PDB entry 4WNA | X-ray diffraction, 2.00 A resolution | chains A and D of the 4 polymer chains in the assembly

# Chain A
Molecule: Nitrogenase molybdenum-iron protein alpha chain
Source organism: Azotobacter vinelandii
Notes: EC 1.18.6.1
Reference sequence: P07328 (NIFD_AZOVI); residues 1-492 here = UniProt positions 1-492
Sequence (492 residues; each row starts with the number of its first residue):
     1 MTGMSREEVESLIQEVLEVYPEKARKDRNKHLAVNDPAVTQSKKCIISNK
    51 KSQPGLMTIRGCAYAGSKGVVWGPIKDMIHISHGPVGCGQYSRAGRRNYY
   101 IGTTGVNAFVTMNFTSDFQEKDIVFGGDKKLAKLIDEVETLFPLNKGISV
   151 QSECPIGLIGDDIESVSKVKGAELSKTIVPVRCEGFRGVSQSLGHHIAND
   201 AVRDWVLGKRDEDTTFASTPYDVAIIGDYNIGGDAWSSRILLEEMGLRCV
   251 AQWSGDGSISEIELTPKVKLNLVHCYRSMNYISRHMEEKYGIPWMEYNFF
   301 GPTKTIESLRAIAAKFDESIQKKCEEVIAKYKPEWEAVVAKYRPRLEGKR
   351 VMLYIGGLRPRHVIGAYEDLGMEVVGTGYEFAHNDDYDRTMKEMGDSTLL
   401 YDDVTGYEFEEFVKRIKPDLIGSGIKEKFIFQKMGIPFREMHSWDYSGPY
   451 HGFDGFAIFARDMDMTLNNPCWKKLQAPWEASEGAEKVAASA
Disordered / not traced: 1-3, 481-492
Ion coordination: fe(8)-S(7) cluster Fe: Cys62, Cys88, Cys154 (shared with 4 residues of chain B); Fe ion near Cys275 (its only coordinating residue here)
Small-molecule neighbours:
  - fe(8)-S(7) cluster (CLF): Cys62, Tyr64, Pro85, Val86, Gly87, Cys88, Tyr91, Glu153, Cys154, Gly185
  - 3-hydroxy-3-carboxy-adipic acid (HCA): Ala65, Gly95, Arg96, Gln191, Gly424, Ile425, Lys426, Glu440, His442
  - ICS (iron-sulfur-molybdenum cluster with interstitial carbon): Val70, Arg96, His195, Tyr229, Ile231, Cys275, Arg277, Ser278, Ile355, Gly356, Gly357, Leu358, Arg359, Pro360, Phe381, Met441, His442
  - xenon (XE), molecule 1: Val71, Ile75, Val202, Trp253, Ser254
  - xenon (XE), molecule 2: Asn199, Asp200, Arg203, Tyr281, Ile282, His285
Swiss-Prot annotation at these positions:
  - binding site ([8Fe-7S] cluster): Cys62, Cys88, Cys154
  - binding site ([7Fe-Mo-9S-C-homocitryl] cluster): Cys275, His442

# Chain D
Molecule: Nitrogenase molybdenum-iron protein beta chain
Source organism: Azotobacter vinelandii
Notes: EC 1.18.6.1
Reference sequence: P07329 (NIFK_AZOVI); residues 1-523 here = UniProt positions 1-523
Sequence (523 residues; each row starts with the number of its first residue):
     1 MSQQVDKIKASYPLFLDQDYKDMLAKKRDGFEEKYPQDKIDEVFQWTTTK
    51 EYQELNFQREALTVNPAKACQPLGAVLCALGFEKTMPYVHGSQGCVAYFR
   101 SYFNRHFREPVSCVSDSMTEDAAVFGGQQNMKDGLQNCKATYKPDMIAVS
   151 TTCMAEVIGDDLNAFINNSKKEGFIPDEFPVPFAHTPSFVGSHVTGWDNM
   201 FEGIARYFTLKSMDDKVVGSNKKINIVPGFETYLGNFRVIKRMLSEMGVG
   251 YSLLSDPEEVLDTPADGQFRMYAGGTTQEEMKDAPNALNTVLLQPWHLEK
   301 TKKFVEGTWKHEVPKLNIPMGLDWTDEFLMKVSEISGQPIPASLTKERGR
   351 LVDMMTDSHTWLHGKRFALWGDPDFVMGLVKFLLELGCEPVHILCHNGNK
   401 RWKKAVDAILAASPYGKNATVYIGKDLWHLRSLVFTDKPDFMIGNSYGKF
   451 IQRDTLHKGKEFEVPLIRIGFPIFDRHHLHRSTTLGYEGAMQILTTLVNS
   501 ILERLDEETRGMQATDYNHDLVR
Disordered / not traced: 1
Ion coordination: fe(8)-S(7) cluster Fe: Cys70, Cys95, Cys153, Ser188 (shared with 3 residues of chain C); Fe ion site 1: Arg108 (shared with 2 residues of chain B); Fe ion site 2: Asp353, Asp357 (shared with 1 residue of chain B)
Small-molecule neighbours:
  - fe(8)-S(7) cluster (CLF): Cys70, Pro72, Ser92, Gly94, Cys95, Tyr98, Phe99, Thr152, Cys153, Ser188
  - xenon (XE): Ile469, Ser482, Thr483, Thr484, Gln492, Ile493, Thr496
Swiss-Prot annotation at these positions:
  - binding site ([8Fe-7S] cluster): Cys70, Cys95, Cys153, Ser188

# Interface between chain A and chain D
Pairs across the interface (49; chain A residue first):
  Arg93(A) - Leu521(D)
  Ala94(A) - Leu521(D)  hydrophobic
  Arg97(A) - Asp520(D)  salt bridge
  Tyr99(A) - Tyr517(D)
  Tyr99(A) - Asn518(D)  hydrogen bond
  Tyr99(A) - Asp520(D)  hydrogen bond
  Tyr100(A) - Tyr517(D)
  Ile101(A) - Gln513(D)
  Gly102(A) - Gln513(D)
  Thr103(A) - Met512(D)
  Thr103(A) - Gln513(D)  hydrogen bond
  Thr104(A) - Met512(D)
  Phe429(A) - Asp357(D)
  Gln432(A) - Thr356(D)  hydrogen bond
  Gln432(A) - Asp357(D)  hydrogen bond
  Lys433(A) - Asp353(D)  salt bridge
  Arg439(A) - Thr360(D)
  Tyr446(A) - Trp361(D)  hydrophobic
  Tyr446(A) - Val522(D)
  Tyr446(A) - Arg523(D)
  Met465(A) - His359(D)
  Met465(A) - Thr360(D)
  Met465(A) - His363(D)
  Thr466(A) - His359(D)  hydrogen bond
  Thr466(A) - Thr360(D)
  Asn469(A) - His359(D)
  Asn469(A) - His363(D)
  Pro470(A) - Leu384(D)
  Pro470(A) - Glu385(D)
  Pro470(A) - Tyr415(D)
  Cys471(A) - Thr356(D)
  Trp472(A) - Thr356(D)
  Lys474(A) - Leu322(D)
  Lys474(A) - Asp323(D)  salt bridge
  Lys474(A) - Arg348(D)  hydrogen bond (backbone-side chain)
  Lys474(A) - Val352(D)
  Leu475(A) - Arg348(D)
  Leu475(A) - Val352(D)  hydrophobic
  Gln476(A) - Arg348(D)
  Ala477(A) - Arg348(D)
  Pro478(A) - Asp326(D)
  Pro478(A) - Met330(D)  hydrophobic
  Pro478(A) - Arg348(D)
  Trp479(A) - Asp326(D)
  Trp479(A) - Met330(D)  hydrophobic
  Trp479(A) - Ile340(D)  hydrophobic
  Trp479(A) - Thr345(D)  hydrogen bond
  Trp479(A) - Arg348(D)
  Trp479(A) - Tyr487(D)
Other interface residues (no listed pair), chain A (30 interface residues in all): Asn107, Trp236, Asp445, Asn468
Other interface residues (no listed pair), chain D (30 interface residues in all): Met355, Gly387, Asp516

# Summary
Chain A and chain D each contribute 30 residues to their interface; the contacts include 8 hydrogen bonds and
3 salt bridges. Polar pairs include Arg97(A)-Asp520(D), Lys433(A)-Asp353(D) and Lys474(A)-Asp323(D). Bound to
chain A: 3-hydroxy-3-carboxy-adipic acid, compound ICS, fe(8)-S(7) cluster and xenon.
Chain A is Nitrogenase molybdenum-iron protein alpha chain and chain D is Nitrogenase molybdenum-iron protein
beta chain, both from Azotobacter vinelandii; the structure, Structure of the Nitrogenase MoFe Protein from
Azotobacter vinelandii Pressurized with Xenon, was determined by X-ray diffraction (same publication as 4WN9).
